Entry 1RIW (X-ray diffraction, 2.04 A resolution); this record covers chains A and C of the 4 polymer chains in the assembly.

== Chain A ==
Molecule: thrombin light chain
From: Homo sapiens
Notes: EC 3.4.21.5
Reference sequence: P00734 (THRB_HUMAN); residues 1-36 here correspond to UniProt positions 328-363 (UniProt number = residue number + 327)
Chain sequence (36 residues; numbered 1 to 36; the number before each row is that of its first residue):
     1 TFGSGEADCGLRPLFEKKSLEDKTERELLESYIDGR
Not modelled in the structure: 1-6, 34-36
Curated features (UniProtKB/Swiss-Prot):
  - site: Arg-36 (Cleavage)

== Chain C ==
Molecule: thrombin heavy chain, C
From: Homo sapiens
Notes: EC 3.4.21.5
Reference sequence: P00734 (THRB_HUMAN); residues 185-289 here correspond to UniProt positions 518-622 (UniProt number = residue number + 333)
Chain sequence (105 residues; each row starts with the number of its first residue):
   185 GQPSVLQVVNLPIVERPVCKDSTRIRITDNMFCAGYKPDEGKRGDACEGD
   235 SGGPFVMKSPFNNRWYQMGIVSWGEGCDRDGKYGFYTHVFRLKKWIQKVI
   285 DQFGE
Not modelled in the structure: 287-289
Curated features (UniProtKB/Swiss-Prot):
  - region: Ala-218 to Val-240 (High affinity receptor-binding region which is also known as the TP508 peptide)
  - active site: Ser-235 (Charge relay system)
Disulfides: Cys-203/Cys-217, Cys-231/Cys-261
Metal / ion sites: Na+ site 1: Lys-204, Thr-207, Phe-245; Na+ site 2: Arg-263, Lys-266
Small-molecule neighbours: oscillarin (OSC; (2r,3as,6r,7as)-N-(2-{1-[amino(imino)methyl]-2,5-dihydro-1H-pyrrol-3-yl}ethyl)-6-hydroxy-1-{N-[(2S)-2-hydroxy-3-phenylpropanoyl]phenylalanyl}octahydro-1H-indole-2-carboxamide): Ile-209, Asp-229, Ala-230, Cys-231, Glu-232, Ser-235, Val-255, Ser-256, Trp-257, Gly-258, Glu-259, Gly-260, Cys-261, Arg-263, Gly-268

== How chain A and chain C interact ==
Residue-residue contacts (21; chain A residue first):
  Ala-7(A) with Arg-248(C), hydrogen bond (backbone-side chain)
  Asp-8(A) with Arg-248(C)
  Cys-9(A) with Arg-248(C), hydrogen bond (backbone-side chain)
  Gly-10(A) with Arg-248(C); Trp-249(C), hydrogen bond (backbone-backbone)
  Leu-11(A) with Asn-247(C); Arg-248(C)
  Arg-12(A) with Trp-249(C)
  Glu-16(A) with Lys-242(C), salt bridge; Asn-247(C); Trp-249(C), hydrogen bond
  Thr-24(A) with Asn-194(C), hydrogen bond
  Glu-25(A) with Lys-242(C), salt bridge
  Glu-27(A) with Asn-194(C), hydrogen bond; Tyr-220(C), hydrogen bond
  Leu-28(A) with Asn-194(C); Trp-249(C), hydrophobic
  Leu-29(A) with Pro-244(C), hydrophobic
  Tyr-32(A) with Met-241(C); Lys-242(C), hydrogen bond (side chain-backbone); Pro-244(C)
Also at the interface, not in a pair above, chain A (14 interface residues in all): Asp-22

== Overview ==
14 residues of chain A face 8 of chain C across their interface; the contacts include 8 hydrogen bonds and 2
salt bridges. Polar pairs include Glu-16(A)/Lys-242(C), Glu-25(A)/Lys-242(C) and Ala-7(A)/Arg-248(C). Chain C
binds oscillarin. UniProt lists active-site residue Ser-235(C) on chain C.
Chain A is thrombin light chain and chain C is thrombin heavy chain, C, both from Homo sapiens; the structure,
Thrombin in complex with natural product inhibitor Oscillarin, was determined by X-ray diffraction.
